Entry 4KNQ (X-ray diffraction, 1.82 A resolution); this record covers chains B and A.

Chain B:
Molecule: 20-nt RNA strand
Sequence (20 nucleotides; numbered 201 to 220; the number before each row is that of its first residue):
   201 CCGCCGCCGCCGCCGCCGCG

Chain A:
Name: RNA silencing suppressor p19
Source organism: Tomato bushy stunt virus
Reference sequence: P69517 (P19_TBSVK); residues 5-127 here correspond to UniProt positions 27-149 (UniProt number = residue number + 22)
Sequence (127 residues; numbered 1 to 127; the number before each row is that of its first residue):
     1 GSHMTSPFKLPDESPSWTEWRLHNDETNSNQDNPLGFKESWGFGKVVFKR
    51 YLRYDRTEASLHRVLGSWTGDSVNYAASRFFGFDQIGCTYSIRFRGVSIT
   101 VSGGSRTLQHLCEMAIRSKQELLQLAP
Disordered / not traced: 1-2, 28-30
Sequence notes: expression tag (1-4)

How chain B and chain A interact:
Contacting residue pairs - 26 pairs, chain B then chain A:
  C201(B) - Trp20(A)  hydrogen bond to the phosphate
  C201(B) - Asn24(A)  base contact
  C201(B) - Gln31(A)  hydrogen bond to the sugar
  C201(B) - Arg93(A)  salt bridge to the phosphate
  C201(B) - Arg95(A)  phosphate contact
  C201(B) - Gly96(A)  hydrogen bond to the phosphate
  C202(B) - Ser14(A)  sugar contact
  C202(B) - Pro15(A)  hydrogen bond to the sugar
  C202(B) - Trp17(A)  base contact
  C202(B) - Trp20(A)  stacking on the base
  C202(B) - Gln31(A)  hydrogen bond to the phosphate
  C202(B) - Pro34(A)  phosphate contact
  C202(B) - Leu35(A)  hydrogen bond to the phosphate
  C202(B) - Tyr51(A)  hydrogen bond to the phosphate
  G203(B) - Lys38(A)  salt bridge to the phosphate
  G212(B) - Ser102(A)  hydrogen bond to the sugar
  C213(B) - Gly87(A)  sugar contact
  C213(B) - Ser102(A)  hydrogen bond to the sugar
  C213(B) - Gly103(A)  hydrogen bond to the sugar
  C214(B) - Gln85(A)  hydrogen bond to the sugar
  C214(B) - Ile86(A)  sugar contact
  C214(B) - Gly87(A)  hydrogen bond to the sugar
  C214(B) - Gly103(A)  sugar contact
  C214(B) - Gly104(A)  sugar contact
  G215(B) - Asp84(A)  phosphate contact
  G215(B) - Gln85(A)  phosphate contact
Also at the interface, not in a pair above, chain A (24 interface residues in all): Ser16, His23, Gly36, Cys88

In short:
Chain B and chain A form an interface of 7 and 24 residues respectively, with 12 hydrogen bonds, 2 salt
bridges and 1 aromatic stacking contact. Polar pairs include C201(B)-Gln31(A), C202(B)-Pro15(A) and
G212(B)-Ser102(A).
Chain B is a 20-nt RNA strand and chain A is RNA silencing suppressor p19 (Tomato bushy stunt virus); the
structure, Crystal structure of 1nt-5'-overhanging double-helical CCG-repetitive RNA 20mer complexed with RSS
p19, was determined by X-ray diffraction.
